9F9O - chains A and B of the 7 polymer chains in the assembly; structure by electron microscopy, 3.00 A resolution.

== Chain A (and B) ==
Molecule: Large T antigen
Source organism: Betapolyomavirus macacae
Notes: EC 3.6.4.-; chain B of this document is another copy of the same molecule, construct and numbering; everything in this record applies to it too
Reference sequence: P03070 (LT_SV40); numbering as in UniProt (aligned over 266-627)
Amino-acid sequence (362 residues; each row starts with the number of its first residue):
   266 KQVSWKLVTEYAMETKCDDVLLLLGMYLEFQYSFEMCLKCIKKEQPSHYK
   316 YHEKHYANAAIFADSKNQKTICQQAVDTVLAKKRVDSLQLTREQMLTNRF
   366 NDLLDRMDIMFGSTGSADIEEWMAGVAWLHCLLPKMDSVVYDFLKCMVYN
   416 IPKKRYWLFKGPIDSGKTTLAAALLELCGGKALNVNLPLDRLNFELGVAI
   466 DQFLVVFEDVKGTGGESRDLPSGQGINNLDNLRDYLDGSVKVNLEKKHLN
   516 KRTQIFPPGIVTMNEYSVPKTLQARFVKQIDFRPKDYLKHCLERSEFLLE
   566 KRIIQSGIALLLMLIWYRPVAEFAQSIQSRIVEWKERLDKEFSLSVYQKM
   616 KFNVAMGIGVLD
Ligand contacts: ATP (adenosine-5'-triphosphate): W393, L397, P427, I428, D429, S430, G431, K432, T433, T434, D474, N529, R548, P549, K550, L553, K554, L557, L564
Curated features (UniProtKB/Swiss-Prot):
  - binding site (Zn(2+)): C302, C305, H313, H317
  - binding site (ATP): G426 to T433

== Chain A / chain B interface ==
Residue-residue contacts - 60 pairs, chain A then chain B:
  D284(A) - R349(B)  salt bridge
  L286(A) - A346(B)
  L287(A) - L353(B)  hydrophobic
  G290(A) - A346(B)
  G290(A) - V350(B)
  M291(A) - V350(B)
  M291(A) - Q354(B)  hydrogen bond
  L293(A) - T343(B)
  E294(A) - V350(B)
  Q310(A) - Q354(B)
  D329(A) - K271(B)  salt bridge
  S330(A) - Q339(B)  hydrogen bond (backbone-side chain)
  K331(A) - Q267(B)  hydrogen bond
  K331(A) - W270(B)
  K331(A) - Q339(B)
  Q333(A) - Q339(B)  hydrogen bond
  K334(A) - D342(B)
  I428(A) - A539(B)  hydrophobic
  D429(A) - K418(B)  salt bridge
  T433(A) - S504(B)
  A437(A) - S504(B)
  A447(A) - K506(B)
  A447(A) - N508(B)  hydrogen bond (backbone-side chain)
  N449(A) - N496(B)
  N449(A) - D499(B)  hydrogen bond
  N449(A) - Y500(B)
  N451(A) - N496(B)  hydrogen bond (side chain-backbone)
  P453(A) - L454(B)  hydrophobic
  R456(A) - D455(B)  hydrogen bond (side chain-backbone)
  R456(A) - N458(B)
  F459(A) - K516(B)
  E460(A) - N508(B)  hydrogen bond
  E460(A) - K516(B)  salt bridge
  V463(A) - K516(B)
  E473(A) - D499(B)
  D474(A) - R498(B)  salt bridge
  K476(A) - N492(B)
  K476(A) - D495(B)  salt bridge
  K476(A) - N496(B)  hydrogen bond
  K476(A) - R498(B)
  D484(A) - P534(B)
  D484(A) - K535(B)  hydrogen bond (side chain-backbone)
  L485(A) - T536(B)
  P486(A) - D495(B)
  K511(A) - N515(B)
  K512(A) - E510(B)  salt bridge
  K512(A) - K511(B)  hydrogen bond (side chain-backbone)
  K512(A) - L514(B)  hydrogen bond (side chain-backbone)
  K512(A) - N515(B)  hydrogen bond (backbone-side chain)
  H513(A) - H513(B)
  Y531(A) - R498(B)  hydrogen bond
  E561(A) - K419(B)  salt bridge
  L564(A) - I416(B)  hydrophobic
  L564(A) - P417(B)
  E565(A) - I416(B)
  R567(A) - N415(B)  hydrogen bond (side chain-backbone)
  R567(A) - P417(B)
  R567(A) - G503(B)  hydrogen bond (side chain-backbone)
  Q570(A) - P417(B)
  Q570(A) - S504(B)  hydrogen bond
Interface residues without a listed pair, chain A (47 interface residues in all): L289, Q296, A328, N332, K446, L448, N529
Interface residues without a listed pair, chain B (44 interface residues in all): F459, V505, K512, T518, I520

== Summary ==
47 residues of chain A face 44 of chain B across their interface, with 18 hydrogen bonds and 8 salt bridges.
Polar pairs include D284(A)-R349(B), D329(A)-K271(B) and D429(A)-K418(B). Ligands of chain A: ATP.
Both chains are Large T antigen (Betapolyomavirus macacae). Entry 9F9O (Active SV40 LTAg complex with DNA (3D
variability component_001, frame_015)) was determined by electron microscopy, deposited together with 9EVH,
9EVP, 9F3T, 9F3U, 9F5I, 9F73 and 14 further entries.
